Entry 4Z68 (X-ray diffraction, 1.86 A resolution); this record covers chains A and E.

== Chain A ==
Protein: Tankyrase-2
Organism: Homo sapiens
Notes: EC 2.4.2.30; fragment: ankyrin repeats domain
UniProtKB: Q9H2K2 (TNKS2_HUMAN); residues 490-644 here = UniProt positions 490-644
Sequence (155 residues; numbered 490 to 644; the number before each row is that of its first residue):
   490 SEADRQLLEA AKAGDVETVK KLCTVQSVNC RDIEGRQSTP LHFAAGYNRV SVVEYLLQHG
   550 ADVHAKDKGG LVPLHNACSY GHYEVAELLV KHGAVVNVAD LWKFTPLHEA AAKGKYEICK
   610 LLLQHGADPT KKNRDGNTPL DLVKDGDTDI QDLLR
UniProt features mapped onto this chain:
  - region: Leu545 to His553 (HIF1AN-binding)
  - modified residue: Asn518 (3S: -3-hydroxyasparagine), His553 (3S: -3-hydroxyhistidine), Asn586 (3S: -3-hydroxyasparagine)
  - mutagenesis: His553 (H553D: Enhanced hydroxylation by HIF1AN; H553N: Enhanced hydroxylation by HIF1AN)

== Chain E ==
Protein: Glu-ile-arg-glu-gln-gly-asp-gly-ala-glu-asp-glu
Sequence (12 residues; row label = number of the first residue in the row):
   211 EIREQGDGAE DE

== Chain A / chain E interface ==
Pairs across the interface (35; chain A residue first):
  Arg525(A) with Glu214(E); Gly216(E); Asp217(E)
  Ser527(A) with Asp217(E), hydrogen bond
  Phe532(A) with Asp217(E)
  Gly535(A) with Asp217(E); Gly218(E); Ala219(E), hydrogen bond (backbone-backbone)
  Tyr536(A) with Gly218(E); Ala219(E), hydrophobic
  Asn537(A) with Asp221(E), hydrogen bond
  Leu560(A) with Arg213(E); Gln215(E); Gly216(E)
  Asn565(A) with Gly216(E); Asp217(E), hydrogen bond (side chain-backbone)
  Ser568(A) with Gln215(E); Glu220(E)
  Tyr569(A) with Gly216(E), hydrogen bond (side chain-backbone); Asp217(E); Gly218(E); Ala219(E); Glu220(E); Asp221(E)
  Gly570(A) with Asp221(E)
  His571(A) with Ala219(E), hydrogen bond (side chain-backbone); Asp221(E), salt bridge
  Asp589(A) with Arg213(E), salt bridge
  Trp591(A) with Glu211(E); Arg213(E)
  Phe593(A) with Arg213(E)
  Glu598(A) with Arg213(E), salt bridge; Gln215(E)
  Lys602(A) with Gln215(E); Glu220(E), salt bridge
Interface residues without a listed pair, chain A (19 interface residues in all): His531, Asp556
Interface residues without a listed pair, chain E (11 interface residues in all): Ile212

== Summary ==
19 residues of chain A face 11 of chain E across their interface, with 6 hydrogen bonds and 4 salt bridges.
Polar contacts include His571(A)-Asp221(E), Asp589(A)-Arg213(E) and Glu598(A)-Arg213(E). From UniProt: one
mutagenesis site on chain A.
Chain A is Tankyrase-2 (Homo sapiens) and chain E is Glu-ile-arg-glu-gln-gly-asp-gly-ala-glu-asp-glu; the
structure, Hybrid structural analysis of the Arp2/3 regulator Arpin identifies its acidic tail as a primary
binding ..., was determined by X-ray diffraction.
